Entry 6TZX (X-ray diffraction, 1.53 A resolution); this record covers chain A.

Chain A:
Molecule: tRNA ligase
From: Candida albicans (strain SC5314 / ATCC MYA-2876)
Notes: EC 6.5.1.3
Reference sequence: P43075 (TRNL_CANAL); residue numbers follow UniProt; this construct covers 401-635
Sequence (235 residues; numbered 401 to 635; the number before each row is that of its first residue):
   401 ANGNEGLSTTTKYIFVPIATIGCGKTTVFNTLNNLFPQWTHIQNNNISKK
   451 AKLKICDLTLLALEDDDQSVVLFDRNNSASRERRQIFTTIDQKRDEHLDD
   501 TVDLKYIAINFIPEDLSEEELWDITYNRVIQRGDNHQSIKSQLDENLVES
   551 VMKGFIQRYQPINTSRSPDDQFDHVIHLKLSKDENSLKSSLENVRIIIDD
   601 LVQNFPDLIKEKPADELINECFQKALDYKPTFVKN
Disordered / not traced: 401-407, 631-635
Construct notes: engineered mutation Asn445 (Asp in P43075); conflict Leu543 (Ser in P43075), Leu587 (Ser in P43075)
Residues lining bound ligands: inosine-5'-diphosphate (IDP): Ile421, Gly422, Cys423, Gly424, Lys425, Thr426, Thr427, Arg528, Arg532, Gly533, Asp534, Asp583, Lys588, Ser589, Ser590, Leu626
What the authors report for this chain:
  - binding site for inosine-5'-diphosphate: Lys425, Thr426, Arg528, Arg532, Gly533, Asp534, Asp583, Ser590
  - conformationally variable residues (loop rearrangement, order/disorder transition, side-chain flip): Arg532 to Lys540, Asp583, Asn585
  - binding site for phosphate ion: Lys425, His536
  - mutagenesis - T427A, N476A, D534A, N535A, H536A, Q537A: unchanged growth
  - catalytic residues: Lys425, Arg532 (proposed by the authors, not directly observed)
  - mutagenesis - K425A: abolished growth (citing earlier work)
  - mutagenesis - K425A, D445N: abolished catalytic activity (citing earlier work)
  - mutagenesis - T426A: abolished growth
  - mutagenesis - R532A: decreased growth

In short:
Chain A binds inosine-5'-diphosphate. From the paper: catalytic residues Lys425 and Arg532; K425A and T426A
abolish growth; 10 substitutions were tested in all.
Chain A is tRNA ligase (Candida albicans (strain SC5314 / ATCC MYA-2876)); the structure, Crystal Structure of
Fungal RNA Kinase, was determined by X-ray diffraction together with 6TZM, 6TZO, 6U00, 6U03 and 6U05 from the
same study.
